PDB entry 8CLG | X-ray diffraction, 2.80 A resolution | chains D and E of the 6 polymer chains in the assembly

# Chain D
Name: Tubulin beta-2B chain
From: Bos taurus
Reference sequence: Q6B856 (TBB2B_BOVIN); the author numbering skips numbers that UniProt does not, so the offset changes along the chain: 1-42 = UniProt 1-42; 45-360 = UniProt 43-358; 369-441 = UniProt 359-431
Chain sequence (431 residues; numbered 1 to 441; 10 numbers in that range are skipped by the numbering (no residue carries them; nothing is unmodelled there); the number before each row is that of its first residue):
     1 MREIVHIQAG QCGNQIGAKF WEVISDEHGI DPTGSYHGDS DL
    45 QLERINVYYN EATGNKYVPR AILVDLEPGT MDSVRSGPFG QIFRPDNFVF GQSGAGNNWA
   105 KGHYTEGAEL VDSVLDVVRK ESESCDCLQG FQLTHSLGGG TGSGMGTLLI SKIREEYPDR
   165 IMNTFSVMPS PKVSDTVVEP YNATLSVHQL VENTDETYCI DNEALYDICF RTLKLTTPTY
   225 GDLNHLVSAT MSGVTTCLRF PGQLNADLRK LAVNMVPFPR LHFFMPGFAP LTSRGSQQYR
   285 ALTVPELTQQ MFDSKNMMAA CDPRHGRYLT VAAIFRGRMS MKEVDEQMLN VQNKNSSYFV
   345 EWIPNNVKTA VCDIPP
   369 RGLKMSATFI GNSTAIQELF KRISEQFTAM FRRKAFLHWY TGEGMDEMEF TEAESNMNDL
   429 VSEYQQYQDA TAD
Curated features (UniProtKB/Swiss-Prot):
  - motif: Met1 to Ile4 (MREI motif)
  - binding site (GTP): Gln11, Glu71, Ser140, Gly144, Thr145, Gly146, Asn206, Asn228
  - binding site (Mg(2+)): Glu71
  - modified residue: Ser40 (Phosphoserine), Thr57 (Phosphothreonine), Lys60 (N6-acetyllysine), Ser174 (Phosphoserine), Thr287 (Phosphothreonine), Thr292 (Phosphothreonine), Arg320 (Omega-N-methylarginine)
  - cross-link (Glycyl lysine isopeptide (Lys-Gly)): Lys60 (interchain with G-Cter in ubiquitin), Lys326 (interchain with G-Cter in ubiquitin)

# Chain E
Name: Stathmin-4
From: synthetic construct
Chain sequence (123 residues; each row starts with the number of its first residue; note: 15 numbers in that range are skipped by the numbering (no residue carries them; nothing is unmodelled there)):
     6 MEVIELNKCT SGQSFEVILK PPS
    44 DPSLEEIQKK LEAAEERRKY QEAELLKHLA EKREHEREVI QKAIEENNNF IKMAKEKLAQ
   104 KMESNKENRE AHLAAMLERL QEKDKHAEEV RKNKELKEEA

# Chain D / chain E interface
Residue-residue contacts - 20 pairs, chain D then chain E:
  Tyr108(D) - His129(E)  hydrogen bond
  Tyr108(D) - Ala130(E)  hydrophobic
  Tyr108(D) - Val133(E)  hydrophobic
  Tyr108(D) - Arg134(E)
  Ala112(D) - Arg134(E)
  Ser155(D) - Leu123(E)
  Lys156(D) - Asp127(E)  salt bridge
  Arg158(D) - Leu123(E)
  Glu159(D) - Leu120(E)
  Glu159(D) - Leu123(E)
  Glu159(D) - Asp127(E)
  Pro162(D) - Met119(E)  hydrophobic
  Asp163(D) - Arg112(E)
  Asn197(D) - Leu123(E)
  Gly410(D) - Lys137(E)
  Glu411(D) - Val133(E)
  Glu411(D) - Lys137(E)  salt bridge
  Gly412(D) - Val133(E)
  Gly412(D) - Asn136(E)  hydrogen bond (backbone-side chain)
  Glu417(D) - His129(E)  salt bridge
Interface residues without a listed pair, chain D (16 interface residues in all): Thr109, Met413, Asp414
Interface residues without a listed pair, chain E (13 interface residues in all): Leu116, Gln124

# Summary
16 residues of chain D and 13 residues of chain E are in contact; the contacts include 2 hydrogen bonds and 3
salt bridges. Polar contacts include Lys156(D)-Asp127(E), Glu411(D)-Lys137(E) and Glu417(D)-His129(E). From
UniProt: 8 GTP-binding residues and Mg2+-binding residue Glu71(D) on chain D.
Here chain D is Tubulin beta-2B chain (Bos taurus) and chain E is Stathmin-4 (synthetic construct). Entry 8CLG
(Epothilone A and Colchicine bound to tubulin (T2R-TTL) complex) was determined by X-ray diffraction together
with 8CL9, 8CLB, 8CLC, 8CLD, 8CLE, 8CLF and 8CLH from the same study.
